7BR8 - chains T and e of the 16 polymer chains in the assembly; structure by electron microscopy, 3.80 A resolution.

Chain T:
Molecule: Major capsid protein
From: Epstein-Barr virus (strain B95-8)
UniProtKB: P03226 (MCP_EBVB9); residues 1-1381 here = UniProt positions 1-1381
Chain sequence (1381 residues; numbered 1 to 1381; the number before each row is that of its first residue):
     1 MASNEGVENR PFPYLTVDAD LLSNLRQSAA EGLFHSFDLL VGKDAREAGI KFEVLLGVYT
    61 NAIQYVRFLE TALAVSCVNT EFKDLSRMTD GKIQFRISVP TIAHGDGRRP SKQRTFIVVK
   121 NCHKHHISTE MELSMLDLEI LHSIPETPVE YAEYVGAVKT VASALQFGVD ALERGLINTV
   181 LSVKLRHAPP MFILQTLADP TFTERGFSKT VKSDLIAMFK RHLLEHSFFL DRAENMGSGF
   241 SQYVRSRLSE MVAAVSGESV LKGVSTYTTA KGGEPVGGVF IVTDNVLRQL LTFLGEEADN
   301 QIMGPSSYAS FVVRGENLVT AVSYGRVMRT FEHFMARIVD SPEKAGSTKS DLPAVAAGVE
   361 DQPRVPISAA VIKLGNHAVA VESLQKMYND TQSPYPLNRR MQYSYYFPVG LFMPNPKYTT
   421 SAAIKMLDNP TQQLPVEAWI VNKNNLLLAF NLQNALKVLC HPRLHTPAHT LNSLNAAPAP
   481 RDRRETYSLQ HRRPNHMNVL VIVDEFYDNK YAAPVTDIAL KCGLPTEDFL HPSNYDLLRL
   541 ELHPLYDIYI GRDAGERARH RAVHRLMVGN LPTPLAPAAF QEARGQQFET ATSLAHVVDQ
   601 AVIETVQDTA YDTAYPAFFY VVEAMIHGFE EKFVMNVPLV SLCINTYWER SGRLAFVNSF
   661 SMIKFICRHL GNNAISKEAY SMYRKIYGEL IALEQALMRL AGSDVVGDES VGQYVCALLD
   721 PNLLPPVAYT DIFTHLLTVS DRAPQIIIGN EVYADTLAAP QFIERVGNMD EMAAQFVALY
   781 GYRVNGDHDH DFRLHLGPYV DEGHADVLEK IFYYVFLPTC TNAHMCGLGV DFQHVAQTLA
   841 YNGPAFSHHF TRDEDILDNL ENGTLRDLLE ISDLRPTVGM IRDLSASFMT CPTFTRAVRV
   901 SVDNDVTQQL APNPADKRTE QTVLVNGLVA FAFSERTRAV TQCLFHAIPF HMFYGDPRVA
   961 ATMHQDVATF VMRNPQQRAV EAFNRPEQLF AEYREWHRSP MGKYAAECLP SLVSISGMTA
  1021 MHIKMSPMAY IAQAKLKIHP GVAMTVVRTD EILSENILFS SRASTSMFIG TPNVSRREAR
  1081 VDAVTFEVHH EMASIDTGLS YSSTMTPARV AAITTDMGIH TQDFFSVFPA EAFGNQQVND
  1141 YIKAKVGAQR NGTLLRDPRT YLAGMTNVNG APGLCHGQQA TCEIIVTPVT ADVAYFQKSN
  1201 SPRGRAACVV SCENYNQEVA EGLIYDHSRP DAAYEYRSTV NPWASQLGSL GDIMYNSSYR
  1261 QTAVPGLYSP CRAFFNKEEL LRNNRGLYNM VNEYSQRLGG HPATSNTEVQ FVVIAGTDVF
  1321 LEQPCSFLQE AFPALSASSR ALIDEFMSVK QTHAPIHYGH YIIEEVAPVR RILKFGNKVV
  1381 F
Not modelled in the structure: 1-50, 1166-1173

Chain e:
Molecule: Triplex capsid protein 1
From: Epstein-Barr virus (strain B95-8)
UniProtKB: P03187 (TRX1_EBVB9); numbering as in UniProt (aligned over 1-364)
Chain sequence (364 residues; numbered 1 to 364; the number before each row is that of its first residue):
     1 MKVQGSVDRR RLQRRIAGLL PPPARRLNIS RGSEFTRDVR GLVEEHAQAS SLSAAAVWRA
    61 GLLAPGEVAV AGGGSGGGSF SWSGWRPPVF GDFLIHASSF NNAEATGTPL FQFKQSDPFS
   121 GVDAVFTPLS LFILMNHGRG VAARVEAGGG LTRMANLLYD SPATLADLVP DFGRLVADRR
   181 FHNFITPVGP LVENIKSTYL NKITTVVHGP VVSKAIPRST VKVTVPQEAF VDLDAWLSGG
   241 AGGGGGVCFV GGLGLQPCPA DARLYVALTY EEAGPRFTFF QSSRGHCQIM NILRIYYSPS
   301 IMHRYAVVQP LHIEELTFGA VACLGTFSAT DGWRRSAFNY RGSSLPVVEI DSFYSNVSDW
   361 EVIL
Not modelled in the structure: 1-8, 72-81, 140-149, 239-255

How chain T and chain e interact:
Residue-residue contacts (64):
  S86(T) with I216(e); P217(e)
  M135(T) with P65(e), hydrophobic
  L138(T) with L63(e)
  L141(T) with L63(e), hydrophobic
  H142(T) with L63(e), hydrogen bond (side chain-backbone); A64(e)
  I144(T) with R15(e)
  E146(T) with R11(e)
  V161(T) with L63(e), hydrophobic
  L165(T) with L52(e), hydrophobic
  V169(T) with L52(e), hydrophobic
  P1072(T) with S51(e); L52(e), hydrogen bond (backbone-backbone)
  N1073(T) with S50(e); I216(e)
  V1074(T) with A49(e); S50(e), hydrogen bond (backbone-backbone); L52(e), hydrophobic; V57(e), hydrophobic; L62(e), hydrophobic
  S1075(T) with Q48(e); A49(e)
  R1076(T) with Q48(e), hydrogen bond (backbone-backbone); L62(e), hydrogen bond (side chain-backbone); A64(e), hydrogen bond (side chain-backbone); G66(e); E67(e)
  R1077(T) with F90(e); D92(e), salt bridge; K214(e)
  F1086(T) with L62(e); L63(e), hydrophobic
  E1087(T) with K214(e), salt bridge
  V1088(T) with L52(e), hydrophobic
  E1091(T) with I216(e)
  R1156(T) with S120(e), hydrogen bond; G121(e)
  T1160(T) with G121(e), hydrogen bond (backbone-backbone); V122(e)
  Y1161(T) with F119(e); S120(e); G121(e)
  L1162(T) with F119(e), hydrogen bond (backbone-backbone); S120(e); G121(e)
  A1163(T) with F119(e)
  G1164(T) with F119(e)
  M1165(T) with F119(e), hydrophobic
  R1260(T) with S161(e); A163(e); T164(e)
  Q1261(T) with H96(e), hydrogen bond; A97(e); Y199(e), hydrogen bond (side chain-backbone)
  T1262(T) with H96(e); T164(e), hydrogen bond (side chain-backbone); D167(e), hydrogen bond; L168(e)
  L1298(T) with Y199(e), hydrogen bond (backbone-side chain)
  I1314(T) with Y199(e); L200(e)
  A1315(T) with Y199(e); L200(e)
Interface residues without a listed pair, chain T (42 interface residues in all): R87, H126, E139, L172, A1079, H1089, A1263, P1302, V1313
Interface residues without a listed pair, chain e (38 interface residues in all): W58, V68, A71, P87, S98, D117

Summary:
42 residues of chain T face 38 of chain e across their interface; the contacts include 14 hydrogen bonds and 2
salt bridges. Polar contacts include R1077(T)-D92(e), E1087(T)-K214(e) and H142(T)-L63(e).
Here chain T is Major capsid protein and chain e is Triplex capsid protein 1, both from Epstein-Barr virus
(strain B95-8). Entry 7BR8 (Epstein-Barr virus, C5 penton vertex, CATC absent) was determined by electron
microscopy, deposited together with 7BQT, 7BQX, 7BR7 and 7BSI.
